PDB entry 1EMG | X-ray diffraction, 2.00 A resolution | chain A

== Chain A ==
Name: Protein (green fluorescent protein)
From: Aequorea victoria
Notes: engineered mutation(s): 65 - 67 REPLACED BY CRO, S65T SUBSTITUTION, Q80R SUBSTITUTION
UniProtKB: P42212 (GFP_AEQVI); aligned to UniProt positions 2-229 over residues 2-229
Chain sequence (236 residues; numbered 1 to 238; 2 numbers in that range are skipped by the numbering (no residue carries them; nothing is unmodelled there); the number before each row is that of its first residue):
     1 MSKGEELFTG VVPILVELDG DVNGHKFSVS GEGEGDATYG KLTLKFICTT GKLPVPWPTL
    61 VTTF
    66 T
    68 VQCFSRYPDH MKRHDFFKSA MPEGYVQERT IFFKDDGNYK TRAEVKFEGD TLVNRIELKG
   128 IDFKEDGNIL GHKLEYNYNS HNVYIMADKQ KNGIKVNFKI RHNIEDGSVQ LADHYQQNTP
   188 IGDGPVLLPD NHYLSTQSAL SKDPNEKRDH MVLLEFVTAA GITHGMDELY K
Unresolved in the structure: 1, 230-238
Differences from the reference sequence: chromophore (66, 66, 66); cloning artifact (80)
Modified positions: T66 ({2-[(1R,2R)-1-amino-2-hydroxypropyl]-4-(4-hydroxybenzylidene)-5-oxo-4,5-dihydro-1H-imidazol-1-yl}acetic acid; CRO)
Covalent attachments: covalent link F64-T66; covalent link T66-V68

== In short ==
Chain A is Protein (green fluorescent protein) (Aequorea victoria); the structure, Green fluorescent protein
(65-67 replaced by cro, S65T substitution, Q80R), was determined by X-ray diffraction, deposited together with
1C4F.
